PDB entry 7VY6 | electron microscopy, 3.02 A resolution | chains C and D of the 5 polymer chains in the assembly

[Chain C]
Molecule: Capsid protein VP3
Source organism: Coxsackievirus B3
Chain sequence (238 residues; each row starts with the number of its first residue):
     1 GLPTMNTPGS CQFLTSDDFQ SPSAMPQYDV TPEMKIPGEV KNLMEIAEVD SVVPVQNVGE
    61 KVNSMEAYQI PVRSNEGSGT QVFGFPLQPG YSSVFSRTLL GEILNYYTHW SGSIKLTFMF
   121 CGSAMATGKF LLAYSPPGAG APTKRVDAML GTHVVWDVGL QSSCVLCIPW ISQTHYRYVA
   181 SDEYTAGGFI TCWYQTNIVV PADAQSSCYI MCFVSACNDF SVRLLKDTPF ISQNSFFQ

[Chain D]
Molecule: Capsid protein VP4
Source organism: Coxsackievirus B3
Chain sequence (69 residues; numbered 1 to 69; the number before each row is that of its first residue):
     1 MGAQVSTQKT GAHETGLNAS GNSIIHYTNI NYYKDAASNS ATRQDFAQDP GKFTEPVKDI
    61 MIKSLPALN
Unresolved in the structure: 1, 14-24

[Chain C / chain D interface]
Residue-residue contacts - 34 pairs, chain C then chain D:
  Asp17(C) with Arg43(D)
  Asp18(C) with Ser40(D); Ala41(D), hydrogen bond (side chain-backbone); Arg43(D), salt bridge
  Gln20(C) with Ile30(D), hydrogen bond (side chain-backbone); Asn31(D); Tyr32(D); Tyr33(D); Ser38(D); Ser40(D)
  Ser21(C) with Tyr33(D); Ser38(D)
  Pro22(C) with Tyr33(D), hydrophobic
  Ser23(C) with Asp35(D)
  Met25(C) with Asp35(D)
  Pro26(C) with Asp35(D)
  Gln27(C) with Lys34(D), hydrogen bond (side chain-backbone); Asp35(D), hydrogen bond (backbone-side chain)
  Glu39(C) with Lys52(D); Phe53(D)
  Lys41(C) with Asp45(D), salt bridge; Ala47(D)
  Asn42(C) with Gln48(D)
  Glu45(C) with Gln48(D); Asp49(D), hydrogen bond (side chain-backbone); Phe53(D)
  Glu48(C) with Pro50(D); Thr54(D)
  Val49(C) with Phe53(D), hydrophobic; Thr54(D)
  Leu160(C) with Leu68(D)
  Gln161(C) with Pro66(D); Ala67(D); Leu68(D), hydrogen bond (side chain-backbone)
Other interface residues (no listed pair), chain C (21 interface residues in all): Phe19, Tyr28, Gly38, Val40
Other interface residues (no listed pair), chain D (23 interface residues in all): Asn29, Asn39

[Summary]
The interface between chain C and chain D involves 21 residues on one side and 23 on the other, with 6
hydrogen bonds and 2 salt bridges. Polar contacts include Asp18(C)-Arg43(D), Lys41(C)-Asp45(D) and
Asp18(C)-Ala41(D).
Here chain C is Capsid protein VP3 and chain D is Capsid protein VP4, both from Coxsackievirus B3. Entry 7VY6
(Coxsackievirus B3(VP3-234N) incubate with CD55 at pH7.4) was determined by electron microscopy (same
publication as 7VXH, 7VXZ, 7VY0, 7VY5, 7VYK, 7VYL and 3 further entries).
